8JH4 - chains T and c of the 23 polymer chains in the assembly; structure by electron microscopy, 3.20 A resolution.

== Chain T ==
Molecule: 198-nt DNA strand
From: synthetic construct
Sequence (198 nucleotides; row label = number of the first residue in the row; numbers below 1 keep their minus sign (DA-72 is residue -72)):
   -72 ATCAGAATCCCGGTGCCGAGGCCGCTCAATTGGTCGTAGACAGCTCTAGC
   -22 ACCGCTTAAACGCACGTACGCGCTGTCCCCCGCGTTTTAACCGCCAAGGG
    28 GATTACACCCAAGACACCAGGCACGAGACAGAAAAAAACAACGAAAACGG
    78 CCACCACCCAAACACACCAAACACAAGAGCTAATTGACTGACGTAAGC
Disordered / not traced: 106-125

== Chain c ==
Name: Histone H2A type 1-B/E
From: Homo sapiens
UniProtKB: P04908 (H2A1B_HUMAN); residues 0-129 here correspond to UniProt positions 1-130 (UniProt number = residue number + 1)
Chain sequence (130 residues; numbered 0 to 129; the number before each row is that of its first residue; numbering starts at 0):
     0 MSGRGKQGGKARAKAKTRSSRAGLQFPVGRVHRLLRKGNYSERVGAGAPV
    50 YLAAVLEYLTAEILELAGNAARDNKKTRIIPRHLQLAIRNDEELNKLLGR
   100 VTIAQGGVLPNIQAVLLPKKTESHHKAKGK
Disordered / not traced: 0-13, 119-129
UniProt features mapped onto this chain:
  - modified residue: Ser1 (N-acetylserine), Arg3 (Citrulline), Lys5 (N6-(2-hydroxyisobutyryl)lysine), Lys9 (N6-(2-hydroxyisobutyryl)lysine), Lys13 (N6-(beta-hydroxybutyryl)lysine), Lys36 (N6-(2-hydroxyisobutyryl)lysine), Lys74 (N6-(2-hydroxyisobutyryl)lysine), Lys75 (N6-(2-hydroxyisobutyryl)lysine), Lys95 (N6-(2-hydroxyisobutyryl)lysine), Gln104 (N5-methylglutamine), Lys118 (N6-(2-hydroxyisobutyryl)lysine), Lys119 (N6-crotonyllysine), Thr120 (Phosphothreonine), Lys125 (N6-crotonyllysine)
  - cross-link (Glycyl lysine isopeptide (Lys-Gly)): Lys13 (interchain with G-Cter in ubiquitin), Lys15 (interchain with G-Cter in ubiquitin), Lys119 (interchain with G-Cter in ubiquitin)

== Interface between chain T and chain c ==
Contacting residue pairs (13):
  DA-54(T) with Arg77(c), sugar contact
  DA-45(T) with Arg32(c), phosphate contact
  DA-44(T) with Arg29(c), salt bridge to the phosphate; Arg32(c), salt bridge to the phosphate
  DT-43(T) with Ala14(c), phosphate contact; Lys15(c), phosphate contact; Thr16(c), hydrogen bond to the phosphate; Arg17(c), salt bridge to the phosphate; Gly28(c), phosphate contact
  DT-42(T) with Ala14(c), phosphate contact; Lys15(c), hydrogen bond to the phosphate; Arg20(c), salt bridge to the phosphate
  DA-35(T) with Arg42(c), sugar contact
Also at the interface, not in a pair above, chain T (7 interface residues in all): DG-37

== Overview ==
7 residues of chain T face 10 of chain c across their interface, with 2 hydrogen bonds and 4 salt bridges.
Among the polar pairs are DT-43(T)-Thr16(c), DT-42(T)-Lys15(c) and DA-44(T)-Arg29(c).
Here chain T is a 198-nt DNA strand (synthetic construct) and chain c is Histone H2A type 1-B/E (Homo
sapiens). Entry 8JH4 (RNA polymerase II elongation complex containing 60 bp upstream DNA loop, stalled at
SHL(-1) of the ...) was determined by electron microscopy together with 8JH2 and 8JH3 from the same study.
